PDB entry 8RFG | electron microscopy, 3.35 A resolution | chain A

Chain A:
Protein: Cyclic beta 1-2 glucan synthetase
Organism: Agrobacterium tumefaciens
Notes: EC 2.4.1.20
UniProtKB: A0A0F4FQW4 (A0A0F4FQW4_RHIRD); residues 20-2818 here = UniProt positions 20-2818
Amino-acid sequence (2799 residues; numbered 20 to 2818; the number before each row is that of its first residue):
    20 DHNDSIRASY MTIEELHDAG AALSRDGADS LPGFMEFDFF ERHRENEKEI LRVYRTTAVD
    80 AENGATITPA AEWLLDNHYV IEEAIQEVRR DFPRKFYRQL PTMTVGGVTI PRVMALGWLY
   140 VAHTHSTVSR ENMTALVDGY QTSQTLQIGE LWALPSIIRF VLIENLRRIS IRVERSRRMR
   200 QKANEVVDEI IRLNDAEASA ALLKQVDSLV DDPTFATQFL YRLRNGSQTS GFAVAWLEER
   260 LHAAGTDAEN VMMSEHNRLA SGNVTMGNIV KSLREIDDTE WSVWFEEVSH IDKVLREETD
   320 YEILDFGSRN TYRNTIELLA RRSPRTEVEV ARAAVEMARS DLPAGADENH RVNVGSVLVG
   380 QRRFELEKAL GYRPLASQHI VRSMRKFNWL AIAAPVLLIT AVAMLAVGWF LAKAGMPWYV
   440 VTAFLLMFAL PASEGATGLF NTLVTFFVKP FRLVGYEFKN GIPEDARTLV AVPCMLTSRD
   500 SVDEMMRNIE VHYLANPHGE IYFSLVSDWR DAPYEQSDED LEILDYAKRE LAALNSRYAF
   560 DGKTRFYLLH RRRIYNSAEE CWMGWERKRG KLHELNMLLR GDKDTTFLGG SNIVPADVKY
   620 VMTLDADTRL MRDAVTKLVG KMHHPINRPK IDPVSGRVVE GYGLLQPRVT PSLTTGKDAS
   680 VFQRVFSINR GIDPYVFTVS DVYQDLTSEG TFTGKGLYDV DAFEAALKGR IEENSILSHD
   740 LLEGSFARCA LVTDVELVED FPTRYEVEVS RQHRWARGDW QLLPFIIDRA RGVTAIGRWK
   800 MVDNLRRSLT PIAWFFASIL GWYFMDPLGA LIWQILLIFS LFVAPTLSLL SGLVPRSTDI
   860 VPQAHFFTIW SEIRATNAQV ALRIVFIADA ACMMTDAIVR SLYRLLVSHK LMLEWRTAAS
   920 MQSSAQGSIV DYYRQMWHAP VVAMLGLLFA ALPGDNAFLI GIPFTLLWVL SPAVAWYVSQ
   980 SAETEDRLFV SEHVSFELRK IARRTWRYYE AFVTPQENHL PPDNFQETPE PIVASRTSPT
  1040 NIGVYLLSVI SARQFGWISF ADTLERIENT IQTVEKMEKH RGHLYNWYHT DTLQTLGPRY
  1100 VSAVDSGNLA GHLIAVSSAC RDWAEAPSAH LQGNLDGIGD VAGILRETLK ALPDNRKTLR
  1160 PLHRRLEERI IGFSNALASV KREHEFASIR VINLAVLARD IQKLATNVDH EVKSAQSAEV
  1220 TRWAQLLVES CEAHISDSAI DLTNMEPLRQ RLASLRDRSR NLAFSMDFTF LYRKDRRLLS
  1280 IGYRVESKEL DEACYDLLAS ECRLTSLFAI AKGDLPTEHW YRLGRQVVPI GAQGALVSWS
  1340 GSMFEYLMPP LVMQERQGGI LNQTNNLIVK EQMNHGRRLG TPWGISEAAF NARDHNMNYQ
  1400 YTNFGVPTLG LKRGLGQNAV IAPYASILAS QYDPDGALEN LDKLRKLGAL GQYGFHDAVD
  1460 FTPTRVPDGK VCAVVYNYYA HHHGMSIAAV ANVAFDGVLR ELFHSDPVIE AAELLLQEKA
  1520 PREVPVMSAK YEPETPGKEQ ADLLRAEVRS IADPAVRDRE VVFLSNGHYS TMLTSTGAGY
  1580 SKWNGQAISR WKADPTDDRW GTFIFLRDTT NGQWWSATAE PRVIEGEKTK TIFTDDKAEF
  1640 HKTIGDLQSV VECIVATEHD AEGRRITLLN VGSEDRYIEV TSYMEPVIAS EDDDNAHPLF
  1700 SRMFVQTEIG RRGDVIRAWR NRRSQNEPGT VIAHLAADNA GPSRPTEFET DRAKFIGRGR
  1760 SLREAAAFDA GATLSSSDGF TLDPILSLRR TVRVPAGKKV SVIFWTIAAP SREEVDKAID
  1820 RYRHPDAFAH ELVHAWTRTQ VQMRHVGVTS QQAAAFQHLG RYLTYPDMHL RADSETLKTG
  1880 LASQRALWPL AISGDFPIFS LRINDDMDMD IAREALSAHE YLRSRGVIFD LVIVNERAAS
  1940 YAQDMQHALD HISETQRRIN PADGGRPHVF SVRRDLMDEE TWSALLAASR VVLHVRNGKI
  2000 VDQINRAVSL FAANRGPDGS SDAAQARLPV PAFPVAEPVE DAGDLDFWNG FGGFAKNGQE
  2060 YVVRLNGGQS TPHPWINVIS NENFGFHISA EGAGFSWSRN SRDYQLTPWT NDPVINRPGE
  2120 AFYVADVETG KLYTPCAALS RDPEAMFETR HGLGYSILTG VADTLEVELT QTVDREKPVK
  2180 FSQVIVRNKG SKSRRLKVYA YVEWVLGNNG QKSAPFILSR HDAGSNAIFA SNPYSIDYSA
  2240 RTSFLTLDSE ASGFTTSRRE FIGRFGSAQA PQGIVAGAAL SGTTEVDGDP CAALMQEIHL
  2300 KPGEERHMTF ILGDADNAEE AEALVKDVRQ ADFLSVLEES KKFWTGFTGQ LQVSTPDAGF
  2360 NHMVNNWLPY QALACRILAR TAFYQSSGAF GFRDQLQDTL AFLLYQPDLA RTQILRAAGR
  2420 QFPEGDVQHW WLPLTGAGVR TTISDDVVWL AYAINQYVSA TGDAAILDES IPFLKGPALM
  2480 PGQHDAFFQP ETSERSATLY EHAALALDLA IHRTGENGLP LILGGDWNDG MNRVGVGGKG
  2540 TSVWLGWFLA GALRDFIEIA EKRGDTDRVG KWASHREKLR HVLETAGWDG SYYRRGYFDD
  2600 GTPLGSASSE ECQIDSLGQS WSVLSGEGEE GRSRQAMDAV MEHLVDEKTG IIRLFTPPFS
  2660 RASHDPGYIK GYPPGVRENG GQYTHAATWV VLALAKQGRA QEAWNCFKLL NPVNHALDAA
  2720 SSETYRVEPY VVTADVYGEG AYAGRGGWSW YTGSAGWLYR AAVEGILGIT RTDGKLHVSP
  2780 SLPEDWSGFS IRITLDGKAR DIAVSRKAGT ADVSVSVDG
Unresolved in the structure: 910-924, 1529-1535, 1963, 2013-2019, 2402-2405
Construct notes: conflict D484 (Gly in A0A0F4FQW4), S610 (Ala in A0A0F4FQW4), F866 (His in A0A0F4FQW4)
Reported in the primary citation:
  - binding site for beta-D-glucopyranose: Y694
  - post-translational modification sites: Y694
  - catalytic residues: D739, D1104, E1300 (by similarity / conservation)
  - mutagenesis - Y694A: abolished growth
  - mutagenesis - D2528A: decreased growth
  - catalytic residues: D2528 (citing earlier work)

In short:
From the paper: catalytic residues D739, D1104 and E1300 among others; Y694A abolishes growth.
Chain A is Cyclic beta 1-2 glucan synthetase (Agrobacterium tumefaciens); the structure, CgsiGP3 sample in
nanodisc, was determined by electron microscopy together with 8RF9 and 8RFE from the same study.
